PDB entry 7R8O | electron microscopy, 3.50 A resolution | chains B and L of the 9 polymer chains in the assembly

[Chain B]
Name: Spike glycoprotein
Organism: Severe acute respiratory syndrome coronavirus 2
UniProtKB: P0DTC2 (SPIKE_SARS2); numbering as in UniProt; present here: 1-675, 679-1213
Amino-acid sequence (1271 residues; each row starts with the number of its first residue; note: 3 numbers in that range are skipped by the numbering (no residue carries them; nothing is unmodelled there)):
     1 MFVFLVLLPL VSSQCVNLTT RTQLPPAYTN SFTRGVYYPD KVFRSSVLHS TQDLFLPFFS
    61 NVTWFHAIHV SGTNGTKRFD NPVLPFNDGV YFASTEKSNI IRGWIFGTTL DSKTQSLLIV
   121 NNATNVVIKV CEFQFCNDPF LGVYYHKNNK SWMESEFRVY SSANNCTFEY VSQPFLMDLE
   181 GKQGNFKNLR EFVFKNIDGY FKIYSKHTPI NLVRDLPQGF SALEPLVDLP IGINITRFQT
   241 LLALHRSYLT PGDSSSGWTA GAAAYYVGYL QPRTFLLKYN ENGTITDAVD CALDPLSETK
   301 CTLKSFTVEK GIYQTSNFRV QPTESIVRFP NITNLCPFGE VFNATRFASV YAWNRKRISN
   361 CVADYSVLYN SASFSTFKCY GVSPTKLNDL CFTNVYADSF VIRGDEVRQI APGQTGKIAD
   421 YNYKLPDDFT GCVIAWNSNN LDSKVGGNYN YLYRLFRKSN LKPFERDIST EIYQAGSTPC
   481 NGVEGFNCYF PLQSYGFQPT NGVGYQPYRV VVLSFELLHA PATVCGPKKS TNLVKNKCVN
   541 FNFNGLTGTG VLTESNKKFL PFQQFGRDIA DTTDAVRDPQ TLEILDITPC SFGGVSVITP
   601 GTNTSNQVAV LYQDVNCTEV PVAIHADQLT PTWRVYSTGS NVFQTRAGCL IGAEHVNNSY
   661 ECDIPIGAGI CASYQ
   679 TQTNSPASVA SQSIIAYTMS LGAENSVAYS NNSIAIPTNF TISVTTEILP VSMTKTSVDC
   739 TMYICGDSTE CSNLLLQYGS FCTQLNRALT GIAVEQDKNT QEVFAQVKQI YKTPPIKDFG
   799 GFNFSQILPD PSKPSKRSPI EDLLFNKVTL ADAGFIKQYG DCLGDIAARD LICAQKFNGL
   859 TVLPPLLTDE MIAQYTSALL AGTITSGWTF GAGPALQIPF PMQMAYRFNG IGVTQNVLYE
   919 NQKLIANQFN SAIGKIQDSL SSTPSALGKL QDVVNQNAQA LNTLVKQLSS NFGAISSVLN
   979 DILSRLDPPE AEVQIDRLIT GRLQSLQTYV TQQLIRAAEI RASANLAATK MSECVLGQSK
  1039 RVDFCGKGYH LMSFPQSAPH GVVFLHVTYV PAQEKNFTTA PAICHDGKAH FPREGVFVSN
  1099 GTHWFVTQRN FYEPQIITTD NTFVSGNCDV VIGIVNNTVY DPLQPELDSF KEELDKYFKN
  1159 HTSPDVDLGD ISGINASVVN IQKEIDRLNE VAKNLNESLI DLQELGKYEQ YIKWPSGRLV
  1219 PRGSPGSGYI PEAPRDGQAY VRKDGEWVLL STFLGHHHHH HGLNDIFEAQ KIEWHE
Disordered / not traced: 1-14, 67-77, 144-151, 181-184, 244-257, 622-640, 679-689, 827-848, 1141-1274
Construct notes: conflict Ala685 (Arg in P0DTC2), Pro817 (Phe in P0DTC2), Pro892 (Ala in P0DTC2), Pro899 (Ala in P0DTC2), Pro942 (Ala in P0DTC2), Pro986 (Lys in P0DTC2), Pro987 (Val in P0DTC2); expression tag (1214-1274)
Disulfide bonds: Cys15-Cys136, Cys131-Cys166, Cys291-Cys301, Cys336-Cys361, Cys379-Cys432, Cys391-Cys525, Cys480-Cys488, Cys538-Cys590, Cys662-Cys671, Cys738-Cys760, Cys743-Cys749, Cys1032-Cys1043, Cys1082-Cys1126
Covalent attachments: N-acetylglucosamine (NAG) linked to Asn61, Asn165, Asn234, Asn282, Asn331, Asn616, Asn657, Asn717, Asn801, Asn1098, Asn1134; glycan linked to Asn343
Reported in the primary citation:
  - post-translational modification sites: Asn343
  - mutagenesis - E484K: abolished binding to C051

[Chain L]
Name: C548 Fab Light Chain
Organism: Homo sapiens
Notes: antibody fragment or engineered binder
Amino-acid sequence (221 residues; numbered 1 to 212 plus 10 insertion-coded residues; 1 number in that range is skipped by the numbering (no residue carries it; nothing is unmodelled there); the number before each row is that of its first residue; a row labelled like 54A-54E holds insertion residues (54A, then the next letters in order)):
     1 QSALTQPPS
    11 ASASLGASVT LTCTLSS
   27A G
    28 YSNYKVDWYQ QRPGKGPRFV MRVGTGG
54A-54E IVGSK
    55 GDGIPDRFSV LGSGLNRYLT IKNIQEEDES DYHCGADQGS G
95A-95D SNFV
    96 GVFGGGTKLT VGQPKAAPSV TLFPPSSEEL QANKATLVCL ISDFYPGAVT VAWKADSSPV
   156 KAGVETTTPS KQSNNKYAAS SYLSLTPEQW KSHRSYSCQV THEGSTVEKT VAPTECS
Disordered / not traced: 1, 107-212
Disulfide bonds: Cys23-Cys88

[Interface between chain B and chain L]
Contacting residue pairs - 20 pairs, chain B then chain L:
  Gly446(B) - Phe95C(L)
  Gly447(B) - Phe95C(L)
  Tyr449(B) - Tyr31(L)
  Tyr449(B) - Gln92(L)
  Tyr449(B) - Gly93(L)
  Tyr449(B) - Ser95A(L)  hydrogen bond
  Tyr449(B) - Phe95C(L)  hydrophobic
  Asn450(B) - Gly27A(L)
  Leu452(B) - Asn30(L)
  Gly482(B) - Gly54(L)
  Val483(B) - Ile54A(L)
  Val483(B) - Val54B(L)
  Glu484(B) - Ile54A(L)
  Glu484(B) - Val54B(L)
  Phe490(B) - Lys32(L)
  Phe490(B) - Thr52(L)
  Gln493(B) - Lys32(L)
  Ser494(B) - Ser94(L)  hydrogen bond (backbone-side chain)
  Gly496(B) - Ser94(L)  hydrogen bond (backbone-side chain)
  Gln498(B) - Ser95A(L)
Also at the interface, not in a pair above, chain B (15 interface residues in all): Leu492, Tyr495
Also at the interface, not in a pair above, chain L (15 interface residues in all): Gly53, Gly54C

[In short]
The chain B/chain L interface involves 15 residues from each chain; the contacts include 3 hydrogen bonds.
Among the polar pairs are Tyr449(B)-Ser95A(L), Ser494(B)-Ser94(L) and Gly496(B)-Ser94(L). The paper reports
that E484K of chain B abolishes binding to C051; a modification site at Asn343(B).
Chain B is Spike glycoprotein (Severe acute respiratory syndrome coronavirus 2) and chain L is C548 Fab Light
Chain (Homo sapiens); the structure, Structure of the SARS-CoV-2 S 6P trimer in complex with neutralizing
antibody C548, was determined by electron microscopy together with 7N3F and 7R8N from the same study.
